PDB entry 5WVI | electron microscopy, 6.30 A resolution (low resolution: residue-level contacts below are approximate; hydrogen-bond / salt-bridge calls are withheld) | chains I and J of the 47 polymer chains in the assembly

Chain I:
Name: 26S protease regulatory subunit 4 homolog
From: Saccharomyces cerevisiae (strain ATCC 204508 / S288c)
UniProtKB: P40327 (PRS4_YEAST); residue numbers follow UniProt; this construct covers 1-437
Sequence (437 residues; each row starts with the number of its first residue):
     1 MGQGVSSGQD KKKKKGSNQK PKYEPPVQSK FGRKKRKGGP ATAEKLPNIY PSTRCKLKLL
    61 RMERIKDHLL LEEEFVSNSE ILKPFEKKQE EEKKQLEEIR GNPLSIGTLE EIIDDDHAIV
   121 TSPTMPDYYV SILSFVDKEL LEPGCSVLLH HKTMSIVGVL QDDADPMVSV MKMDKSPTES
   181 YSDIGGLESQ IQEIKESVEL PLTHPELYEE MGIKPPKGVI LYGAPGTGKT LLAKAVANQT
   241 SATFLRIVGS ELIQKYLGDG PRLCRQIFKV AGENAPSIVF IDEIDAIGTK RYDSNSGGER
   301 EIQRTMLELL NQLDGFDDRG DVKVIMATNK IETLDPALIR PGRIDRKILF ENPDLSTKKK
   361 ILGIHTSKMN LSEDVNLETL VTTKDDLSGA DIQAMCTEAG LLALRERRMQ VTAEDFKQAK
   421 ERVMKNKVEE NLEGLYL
Not modelled in the structure: 1-74, 437
UniProt features mapped onto this chain:
  - binding site (ATP): Gly223 to Thr230
  - lipidation: Gly2 (N-myristoyl glycine)
  - cross-link (Glycyl lysine isopeptide (Lys-Gly)): Lys234 (interchain with G-Cter in ubiquitin), Lys255 (interchain with G-Cter in ubiquitin), Lys290 (interchain with G-Cter in ubiquitin)

Chain J:
Name: 26S protease regulatory subunit 8 homolog
From: Saccharomyces cerevisiae (strain ATCC 204508 / S288c)
UniProtKB: Q01939 (PRS8_YEAST); residues 1-405 here = UniProt positions 1-405
Sequence (405 residues; row label = number of the first residue in the row):
     1 MTAAVTSSNI VLETHESGIK PYFEQKIQET ELKIRSKTEN VRRLEAQRNA LNDKVRFIKD
    61 ELRLLQEPGS YVGEVIKIVS DKKVLVKVQP EGKYIVDVAK DINVKDLKAS QRVCLRSDSY
   121 MLHKVLENKA DPLVSLMMVE KVPDSTYDMV GGLTKQIKEI KEVIELPVKH PELFESLGIA
   181 QPKGVILYGP PGTGKTLLAR AVAHHTDCKF IRVSGAELVQ KYIGEGSRMV RELFVMAREH
   241 APSIIFMDEI DSIGSTRVEG SGGGDSEVQR TMLELLNQLD GFETSKNIKI IMATNRLDIL
   301 DPALLRPGRI DRKIEFPPPS VAARAEILRI HSRKMNLTRG INLRKVAEKM NGCSGADVKG
   361 VCTEAGMYAL RERRIHVTQE DFELAVGKVM NKNQETAISV AKLFK
Not modelled in the structure: 1-23, 397-405
UniProt features mapped onto this chain:
  - binding site (ATP): Gly189 to Thr196
  - modified residue: Thr2 (N-acetylthreonine)

How chain I and chain J interact:
Pairs across the interface - 76 pairs, chain I then chain J:
  Glu97(I) with Lys83(J)
  Arg100(I) with Asp81(J)
  Asn102(I) with Ile95(J); Val96(J); Asp97(J); Ser119(J); Tyr120(J); Met121(J)
  Pro103(I) with Tyr94(J); Ile95(J)
  Leu104(I) with Tyr94(J); Ile95(J)
  Ser105(I) with Tyr94(J)
  Ile106(I) with Lys93(J)
  Asp165(I) with Arg231(J)
  Pro166(I) with Arg231(J)
  Met167(I) with Arg228(J)
  Val168(I) with Arg228(J); Arg231(J)
  Ser169(I) with Arg231(J)
  Val170(I) with Ser227(J); Arg231(J)
  Met171(I) with Arg231(J)
  Lys172(I) with Gln278(J); Phe282(J)
  Asp174(I) with Phe282(J)
  Lys175(I) with Phe282(J); Glu283(J)
  Pro177(I) with Phe282(J)
  Pro225(I) with Arg306(J)
  Gly226(I) with Arg306(J)
  Lys234(I) with Asn277(J); Arg309(J)
  Arg246(I) with Glu274(J)
  Val248(I) with Glu274(J)
  Ser250(I) with Glu267(J)
  Glu251(I) with Glu267(J); Thr271(J)
  Ile253(I) with Glu267(J)
  Gln254(I) with Val219(J); Gln220(J)
  Lys255(I) with Gly263(J); Gly264(J)
  Tyr256(I) with Lys221(J); Tyr222(J)
  Asp259(I) with Tyr222(J)
  Arg262(I) with Ile223(J)
  Asp282(I) with Glu274(J); Asn277(J)
  Asp285(I) with Arg270(J)
  Lys368(I) with Leu177(J); Gly178(J)
  Met369(I) with Leu177(J); Gly178(J); Ile179(J)
  Asn370(I) with Leu177(J)
  Ala390(I) with Pro307(J)
  Asp391(I) with Pro307(J)
  Gln393(I) with Ala180(J)
  Ala394(I) with Pro307(J); Gly308(J)
  Cys396(I) with Ile179(J)
  Thr397(I) with Ile179(J)
  Glu398(I) with Arg312(J)
  Gly400(I) with Leu177(J)
  Leu401(I) with Glu162(J)
  Leu404(I) with Leu166(J); Phe174(J)
  Arg405(I) with Lys158(J); Glu162(J)
  Arg408(I) with Leu177(J)
  Met409(I) with Ser176(J); Leu177(J)
  Arg422(I) with Arg312(J)
  Lys427(I) with Leu305(J); Pro307(J)
Other interface residues (no listed pair), chain I (64 interface residues in all): Gly101, Pro123, Thr124, Leu148, Thr178, Glu179, Thr227, Leu231, Leu263, Glu283, His365, Arg407, Val423
Other interface residues (no listed pair), chain J (53 interface residues in all): Leu85, Glu91, Gly92, Leu173, Gly262, Leu273, Gly281, Thr284, Pro302, Ala303

Summary:
Chain I and chain J form an interface of 64 and 53 residues respectively. UniProt lists 8 ATP-binding residues
on chain I; 8 ATP-binding residues on chain J.
Here chain I is 26S protease regulatory subunit 4 homolog and chain J is 26S protease regulatory subunit 8
homolog, both from Saccharomyces cerevisiae (strain ATCC 204508 / S288c). Entry 5WVI (The resting state of
yeast proteasome) was determined by electron microscopy, deposited together with 5WVK.
